Entry 1AGB (X-ray diffraction, 2.20 A resolution); this record covers chains A and C of the 3 polymer chains in the assembly.

Chain A:
Protein: B*0801
Source organism: Homo sapiens
Notes: fragment: extracellular
Reference sequence: P30460 (1B08_HUMAN); residues 1-276 here correspond to UniProt positions 25-300 (UniProt number = residue number + 24)
Amino-acid sequence (276 residues; numbered 1 to 276; the number before each row is that of its first residue):
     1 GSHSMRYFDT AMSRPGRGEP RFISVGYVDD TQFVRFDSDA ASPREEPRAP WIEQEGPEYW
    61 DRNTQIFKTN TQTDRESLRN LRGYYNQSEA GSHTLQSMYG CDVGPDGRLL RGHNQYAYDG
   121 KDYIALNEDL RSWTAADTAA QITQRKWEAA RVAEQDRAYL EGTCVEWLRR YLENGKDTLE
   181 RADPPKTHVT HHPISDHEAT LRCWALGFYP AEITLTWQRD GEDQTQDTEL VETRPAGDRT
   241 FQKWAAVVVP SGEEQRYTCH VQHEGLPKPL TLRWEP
Cystine bridges: Cys101-Cys164, Cys203-Cys259
Reported in the primary citation:
  - conformationally variable residues (helix shift): Asp61 to Ile66

Chain C:
Protein: HIV-1 gag peptide (GGRKKYKL - 3R mutation)
Source organism: Human immunodeficiency virus 1
Notes: fragment: extracellular
Amino-acid sequence (8 residues; row label = number of the first residue in the row):
     1 GGRKKYKL
Reported in the primary citation:
  - conformationally variable residues: Gly1 to Lys4

How chain A and chain C interact:
Pairs across the interface - 41 pairs, chain A then chain C:
  Tyr7(A) - Gly1(C)  hydrogen bond (side chain-backbone)
  Tyr7(A) - Gly2(C)  hydrogen bond (side chain-backbone)
  Asp9(A) - Lys5(C)  salt bridge
  Tyr59(A) - Gly1(C)
  Asn63(A) - Gly1(C)
  Asn63(A) - Gly2(C)  hydrogen bond (side chain-backbone)
  Ile66(A) - Gly2(C)
  Ile66(A) - Arg3(C)
  Asn70(A) - Arg3(C)  hydrogen bond (side chain-backbone)
  Asn70(A) - Lys4(C)
  Asn70(A) - Lys5(C)  hydrogen bond (side chain-backbone)
  Thr73(A) - Lys5(C)
  Thr73(A) - Tyr6(C)
  Thr73(A) - Lys7(C)
  Asp74(A) - Lys5(C)  salt bridge
  Glu76(A) - Lys7(C)  salt bridge
  Ser77(A) - Lys7(C)
  Ser77(A) - Leu8(C)  hydrogen bond (side chain-backbone)
  Asn80(A) - Leu8(C)  hydrogen bond (side chain-backbone)
  Leu81(A) - Leu8(C)  hydrophobic
  Tyr84(A) - Leu8(C)  hydrogen bond (side chain-backbone)
  Leu95(A) - Leu8(C)  hydrophobic
  Ser97(A) - Lys5(C)  hydrogen bond
  Tyr99(A) - Arg3(C)
  Asn114(A) - Arg3(C)
  Tyr116(A) - Lys5(C)
  Tyr116(A) - Leu8(C)  hydrophobic
  Tyr123(A) - Leu8(C)  hydrophobic
  Thr143(A) - Leu8(C)  hydrogen bond (side chain-backbone)
  Trp147(A) - Tyr6(C)
  Trp147(A) - Lys7(C)  hydrogen bond (side chain-backbone)
  Trp147(A) - Leu8(C)  hydrophobic
  Val152(A) - Tyr6(C)  hydrophobic
  Gln155(A) - Tyr6(C)
  Asp156(A) - Arg3(C)  salt bridge
  Asp156(A) - Tyr6(C)
  Tyr159(A) - Gly1(C)  hydrogen bond (side chain-backbone)
  Tyr159(A) - Gly2(C)
  Tyr159(A) - Arg3(C)
  Trp167(A) - Gly1(C)
  Tyr171(A) - Gly1(C)  hydrogen bond (side chain-backbone)
Other interface residues (no listed pair), chain A (31 interface residues in all): Met5, Phe22, Phe67, Lys146
The authors on this interface:
  - specific contacts: Asp156(A)-Arg3(C) (hydrogen bond)

Overview:
31 residues of chain A face 8 of chain C across their interface; the contacts include 13 hydrogen bonds and 4
salt bridges. Among the polar pairs are Asp9(A)-Lys5(C), Asp74(A)-Lys5(C) and Glu76(A)-Lys7(C). The paper
describes a hydrogen bond between Asp156(A) and Arg3(C). The paper reports conformational variability at
Asp61(A) and Gly1(C).
Here chain A is B*0801 (Homo sapiens) and chain C is HIV-1 gag peptide (GGRKKYKL - 3R mutation) (Human
immunodeficiency virus 1). Entry 1AGB (Antagonist HIV-1 gag peptides induce structural changes in HLA B8-HIV-1
gag peptide (GGRKKYKL-3R mutation)) was determined by X-ray diffraction, deposited together with 1AGC, 1AGD,
1AGE and 1AGF.
